4TNB - chain A; structure by X-ray diffraction, 2.11 A resolution.

== Chain A ==
Protein: G protein-coupled receptor kinase 5
Organism: Homo sapiens
Notes: EC 2.7.11.16
UniProt: P34947 (GRK5_HUMAN); residue numbers follow UniProt; this construct covers 1-590
Amino-acid sequence (590 residues; numbered 1 to 590; the number before each row is that of its first residue):
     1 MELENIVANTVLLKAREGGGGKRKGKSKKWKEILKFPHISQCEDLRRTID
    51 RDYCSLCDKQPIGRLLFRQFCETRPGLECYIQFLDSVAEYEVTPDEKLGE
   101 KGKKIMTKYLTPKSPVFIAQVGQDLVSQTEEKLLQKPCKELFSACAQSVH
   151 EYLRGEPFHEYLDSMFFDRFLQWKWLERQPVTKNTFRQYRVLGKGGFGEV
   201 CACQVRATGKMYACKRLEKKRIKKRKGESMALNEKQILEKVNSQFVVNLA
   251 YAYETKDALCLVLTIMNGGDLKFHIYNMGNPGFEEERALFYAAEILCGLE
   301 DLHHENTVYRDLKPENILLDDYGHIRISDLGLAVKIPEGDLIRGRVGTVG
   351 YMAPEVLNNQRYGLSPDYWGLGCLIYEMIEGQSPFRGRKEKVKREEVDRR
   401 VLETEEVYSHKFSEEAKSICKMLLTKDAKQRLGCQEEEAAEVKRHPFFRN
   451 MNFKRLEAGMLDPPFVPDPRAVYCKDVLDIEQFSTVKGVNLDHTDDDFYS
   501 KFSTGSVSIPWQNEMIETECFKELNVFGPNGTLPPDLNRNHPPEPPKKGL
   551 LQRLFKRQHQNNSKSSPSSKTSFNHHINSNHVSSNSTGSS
Not modelled in the structure: 1-14, 544-590
Sequence notes: conflict Lys-104 (Glu in P34947), His-304 (Arg in P34947), Glu-438 (Gly in P34947)
UniProt features mapped onto this chain:
  - region: Gly-20 to Ile-39 (Interaction with calmodulin), Pro-546 to Ser-565 (Sufficient for membrane localization)
  - motif: Arg-388 to Glu-395 (Nuclear localization signal)
  - active site: Asp-311 (Proton acceptor)
  - binding site (ATP): Leu-192 to Val-200, Lys-215
  - modified residue: Ser-484 (Phosphoserine), Thr-485 (Phosphothreonine), Ser-579 (Phosphoserine)
  - natural variant: Gln-41 (Q41L: Exerts a protective effect in heart failure and ischemia), Asp-163 (D163E: In a lung neuroendocrine carcinoma sample), His-304 (R304H: this construct carries the variant)
  - mutagenesis: Lys-215 (K215R: Failed to phosphorylate p53/TP53), Arg-388 (R388A: Nuclear exclusion; when associated with A-389; A-391; A-393 and A-394), Lys-389 (K389A: Nuclear exclusion; when associated with A-388; A-391; A-393 and A-394), Lys-391 (K391A: Nuclear exclusion; when associated with A-388; A-389; A-393 and A-394), Lys-393 (K393A: Nuclear exclusion; when associated with A-388; A-389; A-391 and A-394), Arg-394 (R394A: Nuclear exclusion; when associated with A-388; A-389; A-391 and A-393), Ser-484 (S484A: 15-20 fold defects in kinase activity; when associated with A-485), Thr-485 (T485A: 15-20 fold defects in kinase activity; when associated with A-484), Leu-550 (L550A: No detectable plasma membrane localization; when associated with A-551; A-554; and A-555), Leu-551 (L551A: No detectable plasma membrane localization; when associated with A-550; A-554; and A-555), Leu-554 (L554A: No detectable plasma membrane localization; when associated with A-550; A-551; and A-555), Phe-555 (F555A: No detectable plasma membrane localization; when associated with A-550; A-551; and A-554)
Ligand contacts: sangivamycin (SGV): Leu-192, Gly-193, Lys-194, Val-200, Ala-213, Lys-215, Val-247, Leu-263, Thr-264, Ile-265, Met-266, Asn-267, Asp-270, Leu-318, Ser-328, Asp-329, Arg-470

== Overview ==
Ligands of chain A: sangivamycin. Curated annotation (UniProt) lists active-site residue Asp-311, 10
ATP-binding residues and 12 mutagenesis sites.
Chain A is G protein-coupled receptor kinase 5 (Homo sapiens); the structure, Crystal Structure of G
Protein-Coupled Receptor Kinase 5 in Complex with Sangivamycin, was determined by X-ray diffraction (same
publication as 4TND).
